PDB entry 1QP7 | X-ray diffraction, 2.90 A resolution | chains M and A

# Chain M
Molecule: 17-nt DNA strand
Sequence (17 nucleotides; row label = number of the first residue in the row):
   699 TACGCAACCG GTTGCGT

# Chain A
Molecule: Protein (purine nucleotide synthesis repressor)
Organism: Escherichia coli
UniProtKB: P0ACP7 (PURR_ECOLI); residues 2-341 here correspond to UniProt positions 1-340 (UniProt number = residue number - 1)
Sequence (340 residues; each row starts with the number of its first residue):
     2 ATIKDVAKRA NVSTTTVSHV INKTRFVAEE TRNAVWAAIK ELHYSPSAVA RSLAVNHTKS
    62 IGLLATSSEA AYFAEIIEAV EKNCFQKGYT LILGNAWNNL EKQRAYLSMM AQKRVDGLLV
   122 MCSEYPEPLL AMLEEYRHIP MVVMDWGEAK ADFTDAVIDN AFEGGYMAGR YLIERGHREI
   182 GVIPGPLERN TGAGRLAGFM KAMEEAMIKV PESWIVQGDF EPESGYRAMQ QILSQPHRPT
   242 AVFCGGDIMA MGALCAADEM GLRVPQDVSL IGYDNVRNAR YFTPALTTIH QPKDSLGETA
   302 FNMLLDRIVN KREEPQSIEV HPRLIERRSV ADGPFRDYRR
Not modelled in the structure: 2, 341
Sequence notes: engineered mutation Ala-55 (Lys54 in P0ACP7)
Small-molecule neighbours: hypoxanthine (HPA): Ala-71, Tyr-73, Phe-74, Ser-124, Arg-190, Thr-192, Arg-196, Phe-221, Asp-275

# How chain M and chain A interact
Pairs across the interface (17):
  DA700(M) with Ala-29(A), phosphate contact
  DC701(M) with Thr-17(A), sugar contact; Arg-26(A), base contact; Phe-27(A), phosphate contact; Val-28(A), phosphate contact; Ala-29(A), hydrogen bond to the phosphate; Thr-32(A), hydrogen bond to the phosphate
  DG702(M) with Val-13(A), phosphate contact; Ser-14(A), hydrogen bond to the phosphate; Thr-16(A), base contact; Thr-17(A), hydrogen bond to the phosphate; Arg-26(A), hydrogen bond to the base
  DC703(M) with Thr-16(A), hydrogen bond to the base
  DA704(M) with Thr-16(A), hydrogen bond to the base
  DC707(M) with Leu-54(A), base contact; Ala-55(A), base contact
  DG708(M) with Leu-54(A), sugar contact
Interface residues without a listed pair, chain M (8 interface residues in all): DG709
Interface residues without a listed pair, chain A (14 interface residues in all): Asn-12, Asn-57, Arg-115

# Summary
The interface between chain M and chain A involves 8 residues on one side and 14 on the other; the contacts
include 7 hydrogen bonds. Polar contacts include DG702(M)/Arg-26(A), DC703(M)/Thr-16(A) and
DA704(M)/Thr-16(A). Chain A binds hypoxanthine.
Here chain M is a 17-nt DNA strand and chain A is Protein (purine nucleotide synthesis repressor) (Escherichia
coli). Entry 1QP7 (Purine repressor mutant-hypoxanthine-palindromic operator complex) was determined by X-ray
diffraction together with 1QQA, 1QQB, 1QP0 and 1QP4 from the same study.
